8JG9 - chains F and G of the 8 polymer chains in the assembly; structure by electron microscopy, 3.82 A resolution.

== Chain F ==
Protein: AcrIIA15
Organism: Staphylococcus delphini
Amino-acid sequence (171 residues; each row starts with the number of its first residue; numbering starts at 0):
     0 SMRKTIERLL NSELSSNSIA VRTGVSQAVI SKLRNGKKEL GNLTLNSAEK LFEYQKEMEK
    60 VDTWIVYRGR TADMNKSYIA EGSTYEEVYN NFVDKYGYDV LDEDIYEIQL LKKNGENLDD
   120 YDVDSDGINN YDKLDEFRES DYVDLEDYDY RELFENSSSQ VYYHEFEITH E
From the paper describing this entry:
  - mutagenesis - R2A, S25A, Q26A: decreased binding to DNA
  - mutagenesis - K31A, K37A, L44A: abolished binding to DNA
  - mutagenesis - R2A/L44A, L44A: abolished binding to another copy of this molecule

== Chain G ==
Molecule: 25-nt DNA strand
Sequence (25 nucleotides; numbered -14 to 10; the number before each row is that of its first residue; numbers below 1 keep their minus sign (DA-14 is residue -14)):
   -14 ATAATTATGA CAAATGTCAT AGAAA

== Interface between chain F and chain G ==
Pairs across the interface - 16 pairs, chain F then chain G:
  Ser14(F) - DT-10(G)  hydrogen bond to the phosphate
  Ser14(F) - DT-9(G)  hydrogen bond to the phosphate
  Ser15(F) - DT-9(G)  hydrogen bond to the phosphate
  Asn16(F) - DT-10(G)  hydrogen bond to the phosphate
  Asn16(F) - DT-9(G)  hydrogen bond to the phosphate
  Ser17(F) - DT-10(G)  phosphate contact
  Gln26(F) - DT-9(G)  base contact
  Gln26(F) - DA-8(G)  hydrogen bond to the base
  Ala27(F) - DT-7(G)  base contact
  Ala27(F) - DG-6(G)  base contact
  Ser30(F) - DA-8(G)  hydrogen bond to the phosphate
  Ser30(F) - DT-7(G)  base contact
  Lys31(F) - DT-7(G)  base contact
  Lys31(F) - DG-6(G)  hydrogen bond to the base
  Asn34(F) - DA-8(G)  sugar contact
  Asn34(F) - DT-7(G)  phosphate contact
Interface residues without a listed pair, chain G (6 interface residues in all): DA-5

== In short ==
9 residues of chain F and 6 residues of chain G are in contact; the contacts include 8 hydrogen bonds. Among
the polar pairs are Gln26(F)-DA-8(G), Lys31(F)-DG-6(G) and Ser14(F)-DT-10(G). The paper reports that R2A, S25A
and Q26A of chain F reduce binding to DNA; K31A, K37A and L44A of chain F abolish binding to DNA.
Here chain F is AcrIIA15 (Staphylococcus delphini) and chain G is a 25-nt DNA strand. Entry 8JG9 (Cryo-EM
structure of the SaCas9-sgRNA-AcrIIA15-promoter DNA dimer) was determined by electron microscopy together with
8JFO, 8JFR, 8JFT and 8JFU from the same study.
